9CXI - chains B and C of the 4 polymer chains in the assembly; structure by electron microscopy, 3.00 A resolution.

# Chain B
Molecule: Cone cGMP-specific 3', 5'-cyclic phosphodiesterase subunit alpha'
From: Homo sapiens
Notes: EC 3.1.4.35
UniProt: P51160 (PDE6C_HUMAN); numbering as in UniProt (aligned over 2-830)
Amino-acid sequence (843 residues; row label = number of the first residue in the row; numbers below 1 keep their minus sign (Gly-12 is residue -12)):
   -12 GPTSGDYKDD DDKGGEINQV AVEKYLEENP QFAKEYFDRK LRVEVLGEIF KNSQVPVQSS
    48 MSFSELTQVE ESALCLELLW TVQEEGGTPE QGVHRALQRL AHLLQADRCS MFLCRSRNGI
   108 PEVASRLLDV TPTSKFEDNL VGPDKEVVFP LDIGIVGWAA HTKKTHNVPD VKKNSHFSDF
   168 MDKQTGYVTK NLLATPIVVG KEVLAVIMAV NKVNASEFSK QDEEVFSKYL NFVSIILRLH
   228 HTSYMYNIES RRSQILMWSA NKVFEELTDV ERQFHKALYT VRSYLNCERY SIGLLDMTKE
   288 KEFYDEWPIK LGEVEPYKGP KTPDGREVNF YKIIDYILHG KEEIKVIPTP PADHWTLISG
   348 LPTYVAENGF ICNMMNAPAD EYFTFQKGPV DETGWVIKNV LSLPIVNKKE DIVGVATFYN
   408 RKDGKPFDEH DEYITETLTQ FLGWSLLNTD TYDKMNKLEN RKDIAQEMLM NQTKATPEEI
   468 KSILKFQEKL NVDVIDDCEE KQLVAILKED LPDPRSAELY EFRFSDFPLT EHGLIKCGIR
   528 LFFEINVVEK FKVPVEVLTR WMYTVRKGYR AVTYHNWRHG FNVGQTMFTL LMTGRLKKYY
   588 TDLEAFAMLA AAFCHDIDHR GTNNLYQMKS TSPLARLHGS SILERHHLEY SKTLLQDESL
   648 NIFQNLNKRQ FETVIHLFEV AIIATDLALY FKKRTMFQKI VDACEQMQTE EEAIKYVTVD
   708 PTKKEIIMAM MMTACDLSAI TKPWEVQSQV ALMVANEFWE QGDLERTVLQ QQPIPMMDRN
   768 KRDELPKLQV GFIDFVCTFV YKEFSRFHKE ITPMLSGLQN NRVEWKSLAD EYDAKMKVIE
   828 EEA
Unresolved in the structure: -12 to 50, 824-830
Sequence notes: expression tag (-12 to 1)
UniProt features mapped onto this chain:
  - active site: His562 (Proton donor)
  - binding site (3',5'-cyclic GMP): Ser97, Asp116, Asp169 to Thr172, Thr176
  - binding site (a divalent metal cation): His566, His602, Asp603, Asp723
  - natural variant: Arg29 (R29W: In COD4 and ACHM5), Arg104 (R104W: In ACHM5), Tyr323 (Y323N: In ACHM5), Pro391 (P391L: In ACHM5), Met455 (M455V: In ACHM5), His602 (H602L: In ACHM5), Glu790 (E790K: In ACHM5), Ile826 (I826S: Found in a renal cell carcinoma sample)
Bound ions: Zn2+: His566, His602, Asp603, Asp723; Mg2+ near Asp603 (its only coordinating residue here)
Small-molecule neighbours: cyclic guanosine monophosphate (PCG): Arg95, Ser97, Leu115, Asp116, Phe136, Gly141, Ile142, Val143, His163, Phe164, Ser165, Met168, Asp169, Thr172, Tyr174, Thr176, Leu179, Met195, Val197
What the authors report for this chain:
  - disease-associated variants - R29W, Y323N (citing earlier work)
  - mutagenesis - L115F: increased binding to cyclic guanosine monophosphate

# Chain C
Molecule: rod pg
From: Mus musculus
Amino-acid sequence (99 residues; row label = number of the first residue in the row; numbers below 1 keep their minus sign (Met-11 is residue -11)):
   -11 MVGYPYDVPD YAMNLEPPKA EIRSATRVMG GPVTPRKGPP KFKQRQTRQF KSKPPKKGVQ
    49 GFGDDIPGME GLGTDITVIC PWEAFNHLEL HELAQYGII
Unresolved in the structure: -11 to 24, 41-53, 62-72

# How chain B and chain C interact
Contacting residue pairs (46):
  Asn105(B) - Lys29(C)
  Asn105(B) - Phe30(C)
  Asn105(B) - Lys31(C)
  Tyr351(B) - Pro27(C)
  Tyr351(B) - Phe30(C)  hydrophobic
  Gly356(B) - Arg33(C)
  Phe357(B) - Phe30(C)  hydrophobic
  Phe357(B) - Lys31(C)
  Phe357(B) - Gln32(C)
  Ile358(B) - Phe30(C)
  Ile358(B) - Lys31(C)  hydrogen bond (backbone-backbone)
  Cys359(B) - Phe30(C)  hydrophobic
  Asn360(B) - Phe30(C)
  Asp367(B) - Pro28(C)
  Glu368(B) - Lys25(C)  salt bridge
  Tyr369(B) - Lys25(C)
  Tyr369(B) - Gly26(C)
  Tyr369(B) - Pro27(C)
  Phe370(B) - Pro28(C)
  Pro391(B) - Arg33(C)
  Val393(B) - Arg33(C)
  Glu397(B) - Arg33(C)  salt bridge
  Glu397(B) - Thr35(C)
  Glu419(B) - Lys31(C)  salt bridge
  Glu423(B) - Arg33(C)
  Glu423(B) - Gln34(C)  hydrogen bond
  Gln427(B) - Phe38(C)
  Asn610(B) - Gly85(C)
  Leu612(B) - Ile87(C)
  Leu674(B) - Ile86(C)  hydrophobic
  Ala675(B) - Phe73(C)  hydrophobic
  Ala675(B) - Ile86(C)
  Phe678(B) - Leu81(C)  hydrophobic
  Phe678(B) - Ile86(C)  hydrophobic
  Lys679(B) - Phe73(C)
  Arg681(B) - Glu77(C)  salt bridge
  Ile761(B) - Gln83(C)
  Met763(B) - Gln83(C)
  Met763(B) - Tyr84(C)
  Leu775(B) - Gln83(C)
  Leu775(B) - Tyr84(C)  hydrogen bond (backbone-side chain)
  Gly778(B) - Tyr84(C)
  Phe779(B) - Tyr84(C)  hydrogen bond (backbone-side chain)
  Phe782(B) - Glu77(C)
  Phe782(B) - Glu80(C)
  Phe782(B) - Leu81(C)  hydrophobic
Also at the interface, not in a pair above, chain B (33 interface residues in all): Met361, Tyr420, Trp431
Also at the interface, not in a pair above, chain C (22 interface residues in all): Ala82

# In short
Chain B and chain C form an interface of 33 and 22 residues respectively; the contacts include 4 hydrogen
bonds and 4 salt bridges. Polar pairs include Glu368(B)-Lys25(C), Glu397(B)-Arg33(C) and Glu419(B)-Lys31(C).
Chain B binds cyclic guanosine monophosphate. The paper reports that L115F of chain B increases binding to
cyclic guanosine monophosphate.
Here chain B is Cone cGMP-specific 3', 5'-cyclic phosphodiesterase subunit alpha' (Homo sapiens) and chain C
is rod pg (Mus musculus). Entry 9CXI (Structure of PDE6C in complex with the rod inhibitory p gamma subunit in
the absence of ...) was determined by electron microscopy together with 9CXG, 9CXH and 9CXJ from the same
study.
